PDB entry 3IW0 | X-ray diffraction, 1.70 A resolution | chain A

== Chain A ==
Name: Cytochrome P450 CYP125
From: Mycobacterium tuberculosis
Notes: EC 1.14.-.-
Reference sequence: P63709 (CP125_MYCTU); residue numbers follow UniProt; this construct covers 1-433
Amino-acid sequence (433 residues; numbered 1 to 433; the number before each row is that of its first residue):
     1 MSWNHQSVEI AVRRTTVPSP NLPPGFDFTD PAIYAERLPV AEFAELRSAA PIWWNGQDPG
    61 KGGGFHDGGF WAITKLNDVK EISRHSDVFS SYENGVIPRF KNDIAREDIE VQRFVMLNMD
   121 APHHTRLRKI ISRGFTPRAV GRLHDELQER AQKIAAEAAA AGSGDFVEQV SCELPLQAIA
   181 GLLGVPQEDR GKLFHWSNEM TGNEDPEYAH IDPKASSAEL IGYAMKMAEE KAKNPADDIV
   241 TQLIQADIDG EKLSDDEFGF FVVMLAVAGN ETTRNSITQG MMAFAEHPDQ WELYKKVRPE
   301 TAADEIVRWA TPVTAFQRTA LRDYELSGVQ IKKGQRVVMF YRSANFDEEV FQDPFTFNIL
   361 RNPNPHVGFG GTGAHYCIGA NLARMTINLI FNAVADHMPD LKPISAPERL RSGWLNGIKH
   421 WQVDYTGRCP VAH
Unresolved in the structure: 1-19, 427-433
Metal / ion sites: heme Fe near C377 (its only coordinating residue here)
Small-molecule neighbours: heme (HEM): M116, L117, H124, R128, F135, I179, M264, L265, A268, G269, T272, T273, S276, V307, P312, V313, F316, R318, Y341, G368, F369, G370, G371, A374, H375, Y376, C377, I378, G379, L382, A383, I387
What the authors report for this chain:
  - conformationally variable residues (side-chain flip): V267
  - catalytic residues: T201, E271, T272 (proposed by the authors, not directly observed)

== Summary ==
Bound to chain A: heme. From the paper: catalytic residues T201, E271 and T272; conformational variability at
V267.
Chain A is Cytochrome P450 CYP125 (Mycobacterium tuberculosis); the structure, Crystal structure of
Mycobacterium tuberculosis cytochrome P450 CYP125, C2221 crystal form, was determined by X-ray diffraction,
deposited together with 3IVY, 3IW1 and 3IW2.
